9H9H - chains A and E of the 26 polymer chains in the assembly; structure by electron microscopy, 3.80 A resolution.

Chain A:
Molecule: 16S RNA
Source organism: Escherichia coli
Sequence (1542 nucleotides; each row starts with the number of its first residue):
     1 AAAUUGAAGAGUUUGAUCAUGGCUCAGAUUGAACGCUGGCGGCAGGCCUA
    51 ACACAUGCAAGUCGAACGGUAACAGGAAGAAGCUUGCUUCUUUGCUGACG
   101 AGUGGCGGACGGGUGAGUAAUGUCUGGGAAACUGCCUGAUGGAGGGGGAU
   151 AACUACUGGAAACGGUAGCUAAUACCGCAUAACGUCGCAAGACCAAAGAG
   201 GGGGACCUUCGGGCCUCUUGCCAUCGGAUGUGCCCAGAUGGGAUUAGCUA
   251 GUAGGUGGGGUAACGGCUCACCUAGGCGACGAUCCCUAGCUGGUCUGAGA
   301 GGAUGACCAGCCACACUGGAACUGAGACACGGUCCAGACUCCUACGGGAG
   351 GCAGCAGUGGGGAAUAUUGCACAAUGGGCGCAAGCCUGAUGCAGCCAUGC
   401 CGCGUGUAUGAAGAAGGCCUUCGGGUUGUAAAGUACUUUCAGCGGGGAGG
   451 AAGGGAGUAAAGUUAAUACCUUUGCUCAUUGACGUUACCCGCAGAAGAAG
   501 CACCGGCUAACUCCGUGCCAGCAGCCXCGGUAAUACGGAGGGUGCAAGCG
   551 UUAAUCGGAAUUACUGGGCGUAAAGCGCACGCAGGCGGUUUGUUAAGUCA
   601 GAUGUGAAAUCCCCGGGCUCAACCUGGGAACUGCAUCUGAUACUGGCAAG
   651 CUUGAGUCUCGUAGAGGGGGGUAGAAUUCCAGGUGUAGCGGUGAAAUGCG
   701 UAGAGAUCUGGAGGAAUACCGGUGGCGAAGGCGGCCCCCUGGACGAAGAC
   751 UGACGCUCAGGUGCGAAAGCGUGGGGAGCAAACAGGAUUAGAUACCCUGG
   801 UAGUCCACGCCGUAAACGAUGUCGACUUGGAGGUUGUGCCCUUGAGGCGU
   851 GGCUUCCGGAGCUAACGCGUUAAGUCGACCGCCUGGGGAGUACGGCCGCA
   901 AGGUUAAAACUCAAAUGAAUUGACGGGGGCCCGCACAAGCGGUGGAGCAU
   951 GUGGUUUAAUUCGAUGXAACGCGAAGAACCUUACCUGGUCUUGACAUCCA
  1001 CGGAAGUUUUCAGAGAUGAGAAUGUGCCUUCGGGAACCGUGAGACAGGUG
  1051 CUGCAUGGCUGUCGUCAGCUCGUGUUGUGAAAUGUUGGGUUAAGUCCCGC
  1101 AACGAGCGCAACCCUUAUCCUUUGUUGCCAGCGGUCCGGCCGGGAACUCA
  1151 AAGGAGACUGCCAGUGAUAAACUGGAGGAAGGUGGGGAUGACGUCAAGUC
  1201 AUCAUGGCCCUUACGACCAGGGCUACACACGUGCUACAAUGGCGCAUACA
  1251 AAGAGAAGCGACCUCGCGAGAGCAAGCGGACCUCAUAAAGUGCGUCGUAG
  1301 UCCGGAUUGGAGUCUGCAACUCGACUCCAUGAAGUCGGAAUCGCUAGUAA
  1351 UCGUGGAUCAGAAUGCCACGGUGAAUACGUUCCCGGGCCUUGUACACACC
  1401 GCCCGUXACACCAUGGGAGUGGGUUGCAAAAGAAGUAGGUAGCUUAACCU
  1451 UCGGGAGGGCGCUUACCACUUUGUGAUUCAUGACUGGGGUGAAGUCGUAA
  1501 CAAGGUAACCGUAGGGGAACCUGCGGUUGGAUCACCUCCUUA
Not modelled in the structure: 1535-1542
Modified / non-standard residues: PSU (pseudouridine-5'-monophosphate) at position 516, G7M (N7-methyl-guanosine-5'-monophosphate) at position 527, 2MG (2N-methylguanosine-5'-monophosphate) at position 966, 5MC (5-methylcytidine-5'-monophosphate) at position 967, 2MG (2N-methylguanosine-5'-monophosphate) at position 1207, 4OC (4n,o2'-methylcytidine-5'-monophosphate) at position 1402, 5MC (5-methylcytidine-5'-monophosphate) at position 1407, UR3 (3-methyluridine-5'-monophoshate) at position 1498, 2MG (2N-methylguanosine-5'-monophosphate) at position 1516, MA6 (6N-dimethyladenosine-5'-monophoshate) at position 1518, MA6 (6N-dimethyladenosine-5'-monophoshate) at position 1519
Bound ions: Mg2+ site 1 near G21 (its only coordinating residue here); Mg2+ site 2: C48, U114, G115; Mg2+ site 3 near A53 (its only coordinating residue here); Mg2+ site 4: A59, U387; Mg2+ site 5 near G100 (its only coordinating residue here); Mg2+ site 6: A109, G331; Mg2+ site 7: A116, G117, G289; K+ site 1: G145, A197; Mg2+ site 8 near U150 (its only coordinating residue here); Mg2+ site 9 near A171 (its only coordinating residue here); Mg2+ site 10: A174, C175; Mg2+ site 11: U180, A195; 69 more Mg2+ sites not listed; 1 more K+ sites not listed
Small-molecule neighbours: A1IC4 ((2S,3S)-2-[[(2S)-2-[[(2S,4S)-5-aminocarbonyloxy-4-oxidanyl-2-[[(2S,3R)-3-oxidanylpiperidin-2-yl]carbonylamino]pentanoyl]amino]-3-(1H-imidazol-4-yl)propanoyl]amino]-3-(2-chloranyl-1H-imidazol-4-yl)-3-oxidanyl-propanoic acid): U692, G693, U788, U789, G791, A792, A794, C795, U1506

Chain E:
Name: Small ribosomal subunit protein uS5
Source organism: Escherichia coli
UniProtKB: P0A7W1 (RS5_ECOLI); residues 1-167 here = UniProt positions 1-167
Sequence (167 residues; each row starts with the number of its first residue):
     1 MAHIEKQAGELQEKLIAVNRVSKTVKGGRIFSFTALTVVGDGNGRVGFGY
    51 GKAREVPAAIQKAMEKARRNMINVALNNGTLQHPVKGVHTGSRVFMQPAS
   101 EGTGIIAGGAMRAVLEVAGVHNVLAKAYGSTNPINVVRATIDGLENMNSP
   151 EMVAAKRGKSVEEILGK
Not modelled in the structure: 1-9, 166-167
UniProt features mapped onto this chain:
  - modified residue: Ala-2 (N-acetylalanine)
  - natural variant: Arg-20 (R20L: In strain: SPCR9), Val-21 (V21E: In strain: SPCR7), Ser-22 (S22P: In strain: SPCR13 and SPCR15), Gly-104 (G104R: In strain: N-660), Arg-112 (R112G: In strain: NEA-314; R112L: In strain: N-421 and D-1023; R112S: In strain: NEA-319), Glu-151 (E151S: In strain: B), Glu-162 to Lys-167 (sequence variant, change not given here; In strain: 0-1)
  - mutagenesis: Arg-20 to Arg-29 (No effect on mRNA unwinding ability of the ribosome)

Interface between chain A and chain E:
Contacting residue pairs (52):
  U5(A) / Ser-100(E)  base contact
  G6(A) / Ser-100(E)  base contact
  G6(A) / Thr-103(E)  base contact
  A7(A) / Gln-97(E)  base contact
  A7(A) / Leu-124(E)  sugar contact
  A7(A) / Ala-125(E)  hydrogen bond to the sugar
  A7(A) / Tyr-128(E)  base contact
  A8(A) / Ala-107(E)  sugar contact
  A8(A) / Gly-108(E)  hydrogen bond to the phosphate
  A8(A) / Arg-112(E)  hydrogen bond to the base
  A8(A) / Ala-125(E)  sugar contact
  G9(A) / Gly-108(E)  phosphate contact
  G9(A) / Met-111(E)  phosphate contact
  G9(A) / Lys-126(E)  phosphate contact
  G9(A) / Ala-127(E)  phosphate contact
  A10(A) / Thr-131(E)  hydrogen bond to the phosphate
  G15(A) / Ser-22(E)  hydrogen bond to the sugar
  A16(A) / Val-21(E)  sugar contact
  A16(A) / Ser-22(E)  hydrogen bond to the sugar
  U17(A) / Asn-19(E)  hydrogen bond to the phosphate
  C18(A) / Asn-132(E)  hydrogen bond to the phosphate
  C18(A) / Asn-135(E)  phosphate contact
  A19(A) / Thr-90(E)  phosphate contact
  A19(A) / Ser-130(E)  hydrogen bond to the phosphate
  A19(A) / Asn-132(E)  phosphate contact
  A19(A) / Asn-135(E)  hydrogen bond to the phosphate
  A560(A) / Tyr-128(E)  base contact
  U921(A) / Thr-24(E)  hydrogen bond to the sugar
  G922(A) / Thr-24(E)  sugar contact
  G922(A) / Val-25(E)  sugar contact
  G922(A) / Lys-26(E)  sugar contact
  A923(A) / Lys-26(E)  phosphate contact
  U1070(A) / Arg-54(E)  hydrogen bond to the phosphate
  C1071(A) / Arg-54(E)  salt bridge to the phosphate
  G1072(A) / Lys-62(E)  salt bridge to the phosphate
  U1073(A) / Lys-62(E)  salt bridge to the phosphate
  U1078(A) / Thr-90(E)  base contact
  U1078(A) / Ile-134(E)  sugar contact
  U1078(A) / Arg-138(E)  phosphate contact
  G1079(A) / Ile-134(E)  sugar contact
  G1079(A) / Arg-138(E)  salt bridge to the phosphate
  A1080(A) / Val-21(E)  phosphate contact
  A1080(A) / Lys-23(E)  hydrogen bond to the phosphate
  A1080(A) / Lys-52(E)  phosphate contact
  A1081(A) / Val-21(E)  phosphate contact
  A1081(A) / Ser-22(E)  phosphate contact
  A1081(A) / Lys-23(E)  salt bridge to the phosphate
  A1081(A) / Lys-52(E)  salt bridge to the phosphate
  U1194(A) / Gly-27(E)  sugar contact
  A1398(A) / Thr-24(E)  base contact
  A1398(A) / Val-25(E)  base contact
  A1398(A) / Lys-26(E)  hydrogen bond to the base
Also at the interface, not in a pair above, chain A (29 interface residues in all): U20, A559, A864, G1193
Also at the interface, not in a pair above, chain E (39 interface residues in all): Arg-20, Thr-34, Tyr-50, Gly-91, Phe-95, Ala-99, Glu-101, Ile-106, Gly-109

Overview:
29 residues of chain A face 39 of chain E across their interface; the contacts include 14 hydrogen bonds and 6
salt bridges. Polar pairs include A8(A)/Arg-112(E), A1398(A)/Lys-26(E) and A7(A)/Ala-125(E). Bound to chain A:
compound A1IC4.
Here chain A is 16S RNA and chain E is Small ribosomal subunit protein uS5, both from Escherichia coli. Entry
9H9H (Complex 1 30S-IF1-IF2-IF3-GE81112) was determined by electron microscopy (same publication as 9H8G,
9H9I, 9H9J, 9H9K, 9H9L, 9H9M and 9H9N).
